PDB entry 8OZI | electron microscopy, 3.22 A resolution | chains E and G of the 16 polymer chains in the assembly

Chain E (and G):
Protein: TIR domain-containing protein
Source organism: Maribacter polysiphoniae
Notes: chain G of this document is another copy of the same molecule, construct and numbering; everything in this record applies to it too
UniProtKB: A0A316E683 (A0A316E683_9FLAO); residue numbers follow UniProt; this construct covers 1-452
Sequence (452 residues; each row starts with the number of its first residue):
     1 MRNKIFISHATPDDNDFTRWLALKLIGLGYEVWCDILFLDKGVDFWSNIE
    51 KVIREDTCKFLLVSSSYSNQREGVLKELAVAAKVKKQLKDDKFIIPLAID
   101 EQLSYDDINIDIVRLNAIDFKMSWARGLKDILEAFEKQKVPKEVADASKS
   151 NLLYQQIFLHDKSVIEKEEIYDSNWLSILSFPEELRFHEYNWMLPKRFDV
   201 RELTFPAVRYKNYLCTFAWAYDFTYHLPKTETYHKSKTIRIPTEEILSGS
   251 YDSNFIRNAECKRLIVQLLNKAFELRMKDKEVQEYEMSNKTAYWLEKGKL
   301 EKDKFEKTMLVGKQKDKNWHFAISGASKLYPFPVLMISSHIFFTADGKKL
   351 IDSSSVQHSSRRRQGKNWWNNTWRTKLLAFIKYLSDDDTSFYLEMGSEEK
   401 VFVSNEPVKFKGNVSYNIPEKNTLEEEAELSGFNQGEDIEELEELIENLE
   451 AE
Unresolved in the structure: 419-452
Residues lining bound ligands: NAD (nicotinamide-adenine-dinucleotide): Y105, V113, L115, N116, A117
What the authors report for this chain:
  - binding site for NAD: F45, E77, Y105
  - catalytic residues: E77 (citing earlier work)

Interface between chain E and chain G:
Contacting residue pairs (29):
  D91(E) - G42(G)
  D91(E) - V43(G)
  D91(E) - D44(G)
  K92(E) - D40(G)
  K92(E) - K41(G)
  K92(E) - G42(G)
  K92(E) - V43(G)
  I94(E) - G42(G)
  I95(E) - G42(G)
  V113(E) - F45(G)
  R114(E) - V43(G)
  R114(E) - D44(G)  salt bridge
  R114(E) - F45(G)
  R114(E) - W46(G)
  R114(E) - S47(G)
  L115(E) - G42(G)
  L115(E) - V43(G)
  L115(E) - F45(G)
  N116(E) - L39(G)
  N116(E) - D40(G)  hydrogen bond (side chain-backbone)
  N116(E) - K41(G)
  N116(E) - G42(G)  hydrogen bond (backbone-backbone)
  N116(E) - V43(G)  hydrogen bond (backbone-backbone)
  N116(E) - F45(G)
  I118(E) - K41(G)
  D130(E) - K41(G)  salt bridge
  K137(E) - F38(G)  hydrogen bond (side chain-backbone)
  K137(E) - D40(G)  salt bridge
  Q138(E) - K41(G)
Other interface residues (no listed pair), chain E (15 interface residues in all): F93, P96, A134

Summary:
15 residues of chain E face 10 of chain G across their interface; the contacts include 4 hydrogen bonds and 3
salt bridges. Polar pairs include R114(E)-D44(G), D130(E)-K41(G) and K137(E)-D40(G). Ligands of chain E: NAD.
From the paper: the catalytic residue E77(E); a binding site for NAD at F45(E), E77(E) and Y105(E).
Both chains are TIR domain-containing protein (Maribacter polysiphoniae). Entry 8OZI (cryoEM structure of
SPARTA complex pre-NAD cleavage) was determined by electron microscopy together with 8OZ6, 8OZC, 8OZD, 8OZE,
8OZF and 8OZG from the same study.
